Entry 8PTC (X-ray diffraction, 1.51 A resolution); this record covers chain A.

# Chain A
Protein: Monoglyceride lipase
Organism: Homo sapiens
Notes: EC 3.1.1.23
UniProt: Q99685 (MGLL_HUMAN); numbering as in UniProt (aligned over 1-303)
Amino-acid sequence (323 residues; each row starts with the number of its first residue; numbers below 1 keep their minus sign (Met-19 is residue -19)):
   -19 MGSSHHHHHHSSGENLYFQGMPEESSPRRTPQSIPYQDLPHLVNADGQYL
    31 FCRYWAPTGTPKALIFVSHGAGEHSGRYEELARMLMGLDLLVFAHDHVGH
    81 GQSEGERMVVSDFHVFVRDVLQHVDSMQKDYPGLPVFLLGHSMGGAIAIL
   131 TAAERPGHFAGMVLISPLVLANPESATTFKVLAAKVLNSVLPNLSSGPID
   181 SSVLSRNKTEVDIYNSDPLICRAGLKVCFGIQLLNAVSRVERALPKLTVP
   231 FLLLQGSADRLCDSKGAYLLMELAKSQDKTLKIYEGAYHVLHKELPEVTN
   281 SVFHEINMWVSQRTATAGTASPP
Disordered / not traced: -19 to 1, 296-303
Sequence notes: initiating methionine (-19); expression tag (-18 to 0); engineered mutation Ala36 (Lys in Q99685), Ser169 (Leu in Q99685), Ser176 (Leu in Q99685)
Covalent attachments: compound F28 linked to Ser122
Small-molecule neighbours: F28 (4-[(3R,4S)-2-oxidanylidene-3,4-diphenyl-azetidin-1-yl]piperidine-1-carbaldehyde): Gly50, Ala51, Met123, Leu148, Ala151, Asn152, Ser155, Phe159, Ile179, Leu205, Gly210, Leu213, Leu214, Arg240, Leu241, Cys242, His269
Curated features (UniProtKB/Swiss-Prot):
  - active site: Ser122 (Nucleophile), Asp239 (Charge relay system), His269 (Charge relay system)
  - modified residue: Thr10 (Phosphothreonine), Tyr58 (3'-nitrotyrosine)
  - mutagenesis: Tyr194 (Y194F: Does not affect ability to hydrolyze 1- or 2-monoacylglycerol), Cys201 (C201A: Does not affect ability to hydrolyze 1- or 2-monoacylglycerol), Cys208 (C208A: Does not affect ability to hydrolyze 1- or 2-monoacylglycerol), Cys242 (C242A: Reduced 1-monoacylglycerol lipase activity)
What the authors report for this chain:
  - binding site for F28: Ala51, Ser122, Met123, Leu148, Leu241
  - catalytic residues: Ser122
  - conformationally variable residues (helix shift, order/disorder transition): Leu150, Leu167 to Ser176

# In short
Covalently linked compound F28: at Ser122. Curated annotation (UniProt) lists 3 active-site residues and 4
mutagenesis sites. The paper reports the catalytic residue Ser122; a binding site for F28 at Ala51, Ser122 and
Met123 among others.
Chain A is Monoglyceride lipase (Homo sapiens); the structure, COMPLEX CRYSTAL STRUCTURE OF MUTANT HUMAN
MONOGLYCERIDE LIPASE WITH COMPOUND 5d, was determined by X-ray diffraction (same publication as 8PTQ and
8PTR).
